PDB entry 6P1K | electron microscopy, 4.05 A resolution (low resolution: residue-level contacts below are approximate; hydrogen-bond / salt-bridge calls are withheld) | chains J and K of the 6 polymer chains in the assembly

# Chain J
Protein: DNA-directed RNA polymerase subunit beta'
Source organism: Escherichia coli
Notes: EC 2.7.7.6
Reference sequence: P0A8T7 (RPOC_ECOLI); residue numbers follow UniProt; this construct covers 2-1407
Sequence (1430 residues; numbered 1 to 1430; the number before each row is that of its first residue):
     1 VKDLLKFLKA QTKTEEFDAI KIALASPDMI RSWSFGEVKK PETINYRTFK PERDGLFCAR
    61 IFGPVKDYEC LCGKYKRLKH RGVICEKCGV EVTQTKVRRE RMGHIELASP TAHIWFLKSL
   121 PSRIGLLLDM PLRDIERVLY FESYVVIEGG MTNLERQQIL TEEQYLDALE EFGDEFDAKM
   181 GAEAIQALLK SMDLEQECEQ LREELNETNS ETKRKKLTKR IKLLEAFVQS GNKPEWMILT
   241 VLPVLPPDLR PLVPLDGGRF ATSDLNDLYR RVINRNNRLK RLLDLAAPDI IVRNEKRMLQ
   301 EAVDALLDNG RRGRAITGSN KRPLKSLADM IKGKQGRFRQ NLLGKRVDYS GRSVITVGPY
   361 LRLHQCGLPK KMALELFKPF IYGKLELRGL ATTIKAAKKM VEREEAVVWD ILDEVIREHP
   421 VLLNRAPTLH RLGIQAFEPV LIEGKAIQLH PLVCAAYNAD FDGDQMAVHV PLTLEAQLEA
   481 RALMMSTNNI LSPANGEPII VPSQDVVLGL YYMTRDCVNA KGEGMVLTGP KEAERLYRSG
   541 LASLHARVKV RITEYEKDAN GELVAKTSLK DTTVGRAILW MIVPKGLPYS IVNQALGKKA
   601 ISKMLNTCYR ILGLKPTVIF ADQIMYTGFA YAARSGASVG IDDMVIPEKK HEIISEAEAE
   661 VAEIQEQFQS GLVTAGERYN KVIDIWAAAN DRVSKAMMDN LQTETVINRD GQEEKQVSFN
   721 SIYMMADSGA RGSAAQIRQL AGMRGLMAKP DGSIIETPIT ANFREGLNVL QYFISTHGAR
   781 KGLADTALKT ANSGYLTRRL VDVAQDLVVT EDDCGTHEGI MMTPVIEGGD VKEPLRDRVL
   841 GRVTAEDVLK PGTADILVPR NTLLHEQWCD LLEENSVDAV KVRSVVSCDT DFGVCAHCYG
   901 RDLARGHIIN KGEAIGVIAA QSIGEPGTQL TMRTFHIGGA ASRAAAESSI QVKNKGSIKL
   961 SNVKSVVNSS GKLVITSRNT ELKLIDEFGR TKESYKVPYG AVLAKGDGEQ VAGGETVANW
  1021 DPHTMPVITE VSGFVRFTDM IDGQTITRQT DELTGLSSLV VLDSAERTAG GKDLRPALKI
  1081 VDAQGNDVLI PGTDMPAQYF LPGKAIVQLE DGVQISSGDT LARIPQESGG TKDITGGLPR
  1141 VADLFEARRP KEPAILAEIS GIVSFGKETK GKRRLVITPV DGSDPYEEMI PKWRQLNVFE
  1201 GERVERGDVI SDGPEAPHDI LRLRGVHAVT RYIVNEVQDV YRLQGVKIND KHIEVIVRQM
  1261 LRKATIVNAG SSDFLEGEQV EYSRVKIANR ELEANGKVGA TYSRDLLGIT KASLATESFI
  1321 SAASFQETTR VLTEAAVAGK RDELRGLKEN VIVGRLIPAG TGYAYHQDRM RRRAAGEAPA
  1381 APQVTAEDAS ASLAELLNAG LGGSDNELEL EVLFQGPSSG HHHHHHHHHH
Not modelled in the structure: 1-15, 334-342, 932-947, 1127-1136, 1376-1430
Sequence notes: expression tag (1, 1408-1430)
Swiss-Prot annotation at these positions:
  - binding site (Zn(2+)): C70, C72, C85, C88, C814, C888, C895, C898
  - binding site (Mg(2+)): D460, D462, D464
  - modified residue: K983 (N6-acetyllysine)
  - mutagenesis: Q504 (Q504P: Resistant to antibiotics salinamide A and B), N690 (N690D: Resistant to antibiotics salinamide A and B), M697 (M697V: Resistant to antibiotics salinamide A and B), A735 (A735T: Resistant to antibiotics salinamide A and B), R738 (R738C/H/P/S: Resistant to antibiotics salinamide A and B), A748 (A748E: Resistant to antibiotics salinamide A and B), P758 (P758S/T: Resistant to antibiotics salinamide A and B), F763 (F763C: Resistant to antibiotics salinamide A and B), S775 (S775A: Resistant to antibiotics salinamide A and B), A779 (A779T/V: Resistant to antibiotics salinamide A and B), R780 (R780C: Resistant to antibiotics salinamide A and B), G782 (G782A/C: Resistant to antibiotics salinamide A and B), 1 further mutagenesis entry in UniProt
Metal / ion sites: Zn2+ site 1: C70, C72, C85, C88; Mg2+ near D462 (its only coordinating residue here); Zn2+ site 2: C814, C888, C895, C898

# Chain K
Protein: DNA-directed RNA polymerase subunit omega
Source organism: Escherichia coli
Notes: EC 2.7.7.6
Reference sequence: P0A802 (RPOZ_ECO57); residues 1-91 here = UniProt positions 1-91
Sequence (91 residues; numbered 1 to 91; the number before each row is that of its first residue):
     1 MARVTVQDAV EKIGNRFDLV LVAARRARQM QVGGKDPLVP EENDKTTVIA LREIEEGLIN
    61 NQILDVRERQ EQQEQEAAEL QAVTAIAEGR R
Not modelled in the structure: 1, 81-91

# Chain J / chain K interface
Contacting residue pairs (31; chain J residue first):
  H364(J) with V4(K)
  E418(J) with A2(K); R3(K); D44(K); V48(K)
  E438(J) with R3(K)
  L474(J) with A27(K); R28(K)
  E475(J) with A24(K); R28(K)
  L478(J) with A23(K); A24(K); T47(K); L51(K)
  E479(J) with V20(K)
  A482(J) with R16(K); V20(K)
  L483(J) with R16(K)
  M485(J) with V4(K)
  T487(J) with V4(K)
  L614(J) with T5(K); Q7(K)
  K615(J) with T5(K)
  R905(J) with Q7(K); R16(K)
  N910(J) with N15(K); R16(K)
  G912(J) with F17(K)
  E913(J) with F17(K)
  G1360(J) with F17(K)
  T1361(J) with F17(K)
Other interface residues (no listed pair), chain J (24 interface residues in all): Q477, R481, N488, H907, A1364
Other interface residues (no listed pair), chain K (23 interface residues in all): V6, V10, L19, L21, Q31, K45

# In short
24 residues of chain J and 23 residues of chain K are in contact. C70(J), C72(J), C85(J) and C88(J) form the
Zn2+ site 1. Curated annotation (UniProt) lists 8 Zn2+-binding residues, 3 Mg2+-binding residues and 13
mutagenesis sites on chain J.
Here chain J is DNA-directed RNA polymerase subunit beta' and chain K is DNA-directed RNA polymerase subunit
omega, both from Escherichia coli. Entry 6P1K (Cryo-EM structure of Escherichia coli sigma70 bound RNAP
polymerase holoenzyme) was determined by electron microscopy (same publication as 6N57, 6N58 and 6OUL).
